PDB entry 5T5I | X-ray diffraction, 1.90 A resolution | chains C and N of the 12 polymer chains in the assembly

Chain C:
Name: Tungsten-containing formylmethanofuran dehydrogenase 2 subunit C
Organism: Methanothermobacter wolfeii
Notes: EC 1.2.99.5
Chain sequence (270 residues; numbered 1 to 270; the number before each row is that of its first residue):
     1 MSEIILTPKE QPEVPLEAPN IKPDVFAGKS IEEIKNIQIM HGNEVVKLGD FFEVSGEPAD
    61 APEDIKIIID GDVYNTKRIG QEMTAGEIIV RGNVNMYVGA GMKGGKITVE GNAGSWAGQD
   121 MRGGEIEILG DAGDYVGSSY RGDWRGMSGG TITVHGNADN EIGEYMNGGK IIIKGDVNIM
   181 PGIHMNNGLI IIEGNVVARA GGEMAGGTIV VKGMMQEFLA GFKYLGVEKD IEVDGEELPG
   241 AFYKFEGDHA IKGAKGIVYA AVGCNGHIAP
Disordered / not traced: 1

Chain N:
Name: Tungsten formylmethanofuran dehydrogenase subunit fwdF
Organism: Methanothermobacter wolfeii
Chain sequence (349 residues; row label = number of the first residue in the row):
     1 METTEVIEGK NITVERTGEE NRRLIFQDCL CAVCGLCGEI CPVSAIEVNP TGAMVRTEQE
    61 KSKIAIDENK CVLCGMCSSI CPFQALDLQI DGTSIKELAE YPKIIKSAEI DDETCIQCKA
   121 CETACPQDAI TITRELPERK DLVTGEIEID KDTCIYCGMC EEMCPVDAIE IDHQTPSSAS
   181 PVVATDIRVD EDKCVHCGIC KRICPVDAIM QVCRICPYGE YEIKTPEVTG TSYIDPELCV
   241 NCGWCQEICP VDAATVTKPF EGELIIDQDT CQACETCVMV CPCNVLSFPK PEKPGEKTTK
   301 LHKDERFCIY CGACERSCPV TAITVKRNRI NTTPIRSKAW KNAFDSLLK
Disordered / not traced: 1-8, 214-225

Interface between chain C and chain N:
Contacting residue pairs (9):
  G226(C) with E135(N)
  V227(C) with T133(N); T231(N), hydrogen bond (backbone-side chain)
  K229(C) with D112(N), salt bridge; S232(N), hydrogen bond (side chain-backbone); Y233(N)
  G240(C) with Y233(N)
  A241(C) with Y233(N), hydrophobic
  V262(C) with T131(N)
Interface residues without a listed pair, chain C (9 interface residues in all): Y224, L225, D230

Summary:
Chain C and chain N form an interface of 9 and 7 residues respectively; the contacts include 2 hydrogen bonds
and 1 salt bridge. Among the polar pairs are K229(C)-D112(N), V227(C)-T231(N) and K229(C)-S232(N).
Chain C is Tungsten-containing formylmethanofuran dehydrogenase 2 subunit C and chain N is Tungsten
formylmethanofuran dehydrogenase subunit fwdF, both from Methanothermobacter wolfeii; the structure,
Tungsten-containing formylmethanofuran dehydrogenase from methanothermobacter wolfeii, orthorhombic form at
1.9 A, was determined by X-ray diffraction together with 5T5M and 5T61 from the same study.
